Entry 3MZH (X-ray diffraction, 2.90 A resolution); this record covers chains A and D of the 4 polymer chains in the assembly.

Chain A:
Protein: Probable transcriptional regulatory protein (probably crp/fnr-family)
Source organism: Mycobacterium tuberculosis
UniProt: O69644 (O69644_MYCTU); residues 1-224 here = UniProt positions 1-224
Chain sequence (225 residues; each row starts with the number of its first residue; numbering starts at 0):
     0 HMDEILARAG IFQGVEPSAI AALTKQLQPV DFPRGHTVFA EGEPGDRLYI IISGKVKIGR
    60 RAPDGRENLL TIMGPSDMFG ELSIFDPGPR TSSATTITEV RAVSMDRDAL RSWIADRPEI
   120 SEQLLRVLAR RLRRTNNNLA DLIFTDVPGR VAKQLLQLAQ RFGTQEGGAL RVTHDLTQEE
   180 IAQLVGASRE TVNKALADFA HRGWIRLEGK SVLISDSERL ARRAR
Sequence notes: expression tag (0)
Small-molecule neighbours:
  - adenosine-3',5'-cyclic-monophosphate (CMP), molecule 1: Phe38, Ile57, Leu69, Thr70, Phe78, Gly79, Glu80, Leu81, Ser82, Pro88, Arg89, Thr90, Ser91, Arg130, Thr134
  - adenosine-3',5'-cyclic-monophosphate (CMP), molecule 2: Leu131, Arg132, Asn135

Chain D:
Molecule: 20-nt DNA strand
Sequence (20 nucleotides; row label = number of the first residue in the row):
     3 CACGTGACCT AGATCACATC

Chain A / chain D interface:
Residue-residue contacts (12; chain A residue first):
  Arg65(A) - DT16(D)  salt bridge to the phosphate
  Asp145(A) - DG14(D)  phosphate contact
  Val146(A) - DG14(D)  hydrogen bond to the phosphate
  Pro147(A) - DG14(D)  phosphate contact
  Gly185(A) - DA15(D)  phosphate contact
  Ala186(A) - DA15(D)  phosphate contact
  Ser187(A) - DA15(D)  hydrogen bond to the phosphate
  Ser187(A) - DT16(D)  phosphate contact
  Glu189(A) - DT16(D)  base contact
  Glu189(A) - DC17(D)  hydrogen bond to the base
  Thr190(A) - DA15(D)  hydrogen bond to the phosphate
  Thr190(A) - DT16(D)  base contact
Interface residues without a listed pair, chain A (10 interface residues in all): Lys193
Interface residues without a listed pair, chain D (6 interface residues in all): DA13, DA18

Summary:
The interface between chain A and chain D involves 10 residues on one side and 6 on the other, with 4 hydrogen
bonds and 1 salt bridge. Polar pairs include Glu189(A)-DC17(D), Val146(A)-DG14(D) and Ser187(A)-DA15(D). Bound
to chain A: adenosine-3',5'-cyclic-monophosphate.
Chain A is Probable transcriptional regulatory protein (probably crp/fnr-family) (Mycobacterium tuberculosis)
and chain D is a 20-nt DNA strand; the structure, Crystal structure of cAMP receptor protein from
mycobacterium tuberculosis in complex with cAMP and its DNA ..., was determined by X-ray diffraction.
